3ZTP - chains A and C; structure by X-ray diffraction, 1.37 A resolution.

Chain A (and C):
Protein: Nucleoside diphosphate kinase
Source organism: Aquifex aeolicus
Notes: EC 2.7.4.6; chain C of this document is another copy of the same molecule, construct and numbering; everything in this record applies to it too
UniProt: O67528 (NDK_AQUAE); residues 1-142 here = UniProt positions 1-142
Chain sequence (142 residues; row label = number of the first residue in the row):
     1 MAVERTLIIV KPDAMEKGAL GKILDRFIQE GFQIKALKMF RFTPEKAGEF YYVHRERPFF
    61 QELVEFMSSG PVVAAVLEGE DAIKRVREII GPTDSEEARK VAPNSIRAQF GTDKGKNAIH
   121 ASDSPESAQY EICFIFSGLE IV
Not modelled in the structure: 1
Swiss-Prot annotation at these positions:
  - active site: H120 (Pros-phosphohistidine intermediate)
  - binding site (ATP): K11, F59, R87, T93, R107, N117

Interface between chain A and chain C:
Contacting residue pairs (28; chain A residue first):
  K38(A) with L139(C)
  F40(A) with L139(C), hydrophobic
  K46(A) with G138(C), hydrogen bond (side chain-backbone); L139(C); I141(C), hydrogen bond (side chain-backbone)
  Q129(A) with Q129(C)
  C133(A) with C133(C), disulfide; S137(C); G138(C), hydrogen bond (backbone-backbone)
  F134(A) with S137(C); G138(C), hydrogen bond (backbone-backbone); L139(C), hydrogen bond (backbone-backbone)
  I135(A) with S137(C); L139(C)
  F136(A) with S137(C)
  S137(A) with C133(C); F134(C); I135(C); F136(C); S137(C)
  G138(A) with K46(C), hydrogen bond (backbone-side chain); C133(C), hydrogen bond (backbone-backbone); F134(C), hydrogen bond (backbone-backbone)
  L139(A) with K38(C); F40(C), hydrophobic; F134(C), hydrogen bond (backbone-backbone); I135(C)
  I141(A) with K46(C), hydrogen bond (backbone-side chain)
Other interface residues (no listed pair), chain A (14 interface residues in all): F42, E140
Other interface residues (no listed pair), chain C (14 interface residues in all): F42, E140
Inter-chain disulfides: C133(A)-C133(C)

In short:
The chain A/chain C interface involves 14 residues from each chain, with 1 disulfide bond and 10 hydrogen
bonds. Polar pairs include K46(A)-G138(C), K46(A)-I141(C) and C133(A)-G138(C). From UniProt: active-site
residue H120(A) and 6 ATP-binding residues on chain A.
Chain A and chain C are both Nucleoside diphosphate kinase (Aquifex aeolicus); the structure, Orthorhombic
crystal form P21212 of the Aquifex aeolicus nucleoside diphosphate kinase, was determined by X-ray diffraction
(same publication as 3ZTO, 3ZTR, 3ZTS and 3ZTQ).
